4HUE - chains A and C of the 3 polymer chains in the assembly; structure by X-ray diffraction, 1.56 A resolution.

Chain A:
Name: Ribonuclease H
From: Bacillus halodurans
Notes: EC 3.1.26.4
UniProtKB: Q9KEI9 (RNH1_BACHD); residues 61-194 here = UniProt positions 61-194
Amino-acid sequence (134 residues; numbered 61 to 194; the number before each row is that of its first residue):
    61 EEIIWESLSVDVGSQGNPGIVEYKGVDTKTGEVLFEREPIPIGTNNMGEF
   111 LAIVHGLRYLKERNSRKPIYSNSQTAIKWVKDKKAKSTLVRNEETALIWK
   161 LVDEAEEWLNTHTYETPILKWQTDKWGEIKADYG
Construct notes: engineered mutation Asn-132 (Asp in Q9KEI9)
UniProt features mapped onto this chain:
  - binding site (Mg(2+)): Asp-71, Glu-109, Asp-192
  - mutagenesis: Glu-109 (E109Q: Loss of activity), Glu-188 (E188A: Strongly reduces activity; E188Q: No effect), Asp-192 (D192N: Strongly reduced activity with manganese. Loss of activity with magnesium)
Ion coordination: Mg2+: Asp-71, Glu-109

Chain C:
Molecule: 12-nt DNA strand
Sequence (12 nucleotides; row label = number of the first residue in the row):
     1 CGCGAATTXGCG
Modified / non-standard residues: UCL (5-chloro-2'-deoxyuridine 5'-(dihydrogen phosphate)) at position 9

How chain A and chain C interact:
Residue-residue contacts (18):
  Asn-77(A) / DC1(C)  hydrogen bond to the base
  Asn-77(A) / DG2(C)  hydrogen bond to the sugar
  Pro-78(A) / DC1(C)  phosphate contact
  Pro-78(A) / DG2(C)  sugar contact
  Thr-104(A) / DG2(C)  phosphate contact
  Thr-104(A) / DC3(C)  hydrogen bond to the phosphate
  Asn-106(A) / DG2(C)  hydrogen bond to the phosphate
  Asn-106(A) / DC3(C)  hydrogen bond to the sugar
  Thr-135(A) / DC3(C)  phosphate contact
  Thr-135(A) / DG4(C)  sugar contact
  Lys-138(A) / DA5(C)  phosphate contact
  Trp-139(A) / DC3(C)  phosphate contact
  Trp-139(A) / DG4(C)  hydrogen bond to the phosphate
  Lys-146(A) / DC3(C)  sugar contact
  Lys-146(A) / DG4(C)  phosphate contact
  Ser-147(A) / DC3(C)  hydrogen bond to the phosphate
  Thr-148(A) / DC3(C)  hydrogen bond to the phosphate
  Leu-149(A) / DC3(C)  phosphate contact
Other interface residues (no listed pair), chain A (12 interface residues in all): Met-107

In short:
Chain A and chain C form an interface of 12 and 5 residues respectively; the contacts include 8 hydrogen
bonds. Polar contacts include Asn-77(A)/DC1(C), Asn-77(A)/DG2(C) and Asn-106(A)/DC3(C). Asp-71(A) and
Glu-109(A) coordinate Mg2+. From UniProt: 3 Mg2+-binding residues and 3 mutagenesis sites on chain A.
Chain A is Ribonuclease H (Bacillus halodurans) and chain C is a 12-nt DNA strand; the structure, Structure of
5-chlorouracil modified G:U base pair, was determined by X-ray diffraction, deposited together with 4HTU, 4HUF
and 4HUG.
